Entry 7K1U (X-ray diffraction, 2.40 A resolution); this record covers chain A.

== Chain A ==
Protein: Collagen-binding Adhesin
Source organism: Clostridioides difficile
UniProtKB: Q18DC3 (Q18DC3_CLOD6); numbering as in UniProt (aligned over 206-565)
Sequence (365 residues; each row starts with the number of its first residue):
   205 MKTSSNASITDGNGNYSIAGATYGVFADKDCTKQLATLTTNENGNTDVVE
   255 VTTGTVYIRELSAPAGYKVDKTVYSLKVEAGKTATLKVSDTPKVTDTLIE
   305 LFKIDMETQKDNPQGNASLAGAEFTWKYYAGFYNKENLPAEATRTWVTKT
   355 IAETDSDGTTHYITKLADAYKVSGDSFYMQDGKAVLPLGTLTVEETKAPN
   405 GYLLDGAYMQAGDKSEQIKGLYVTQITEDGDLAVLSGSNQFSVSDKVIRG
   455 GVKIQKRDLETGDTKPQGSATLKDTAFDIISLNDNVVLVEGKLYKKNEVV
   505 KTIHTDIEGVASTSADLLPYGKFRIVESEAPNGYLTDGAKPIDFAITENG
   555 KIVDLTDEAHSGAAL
Unresolved in the structure: 205-291, 462-469, 534-542, 562-569
Construct notes: initiating methionine (205); expression tag (566-569)
Modified residues: Mse205 (selenomethionine); Mse310, Mse383, Mse413 (selenomethionine; parent Met)

== In short ==
Chain A is Collagen-binding Adhesin (Clostridioides difficile); the structure, Crystal Structure of
SrtB-anchored Collagen-binding Adhesin Fragment (residues 206-565) from Clostridioides difficile strain 630,
was determined by X-ray diffraction together with 7RL8 and 7RLR from the same study.
